PDB entry 6GIN | X-ray diffraction, 2.20 A resolution | chains A and B

[Chain A (and B)]
Name: Activin receptor type-1
Organism: Homo sapiens
Notes: EC 2.7.11.30; chain B of this document is another copy of the same molecule, construct and numbering; everything in this record applies to it too
UniProt: Q04771 (ACVR1_HUMAN); residue numbers follow UniProt; this construct covers 201-499
Sequence (301 residues; each row starts with the number of its first residue):
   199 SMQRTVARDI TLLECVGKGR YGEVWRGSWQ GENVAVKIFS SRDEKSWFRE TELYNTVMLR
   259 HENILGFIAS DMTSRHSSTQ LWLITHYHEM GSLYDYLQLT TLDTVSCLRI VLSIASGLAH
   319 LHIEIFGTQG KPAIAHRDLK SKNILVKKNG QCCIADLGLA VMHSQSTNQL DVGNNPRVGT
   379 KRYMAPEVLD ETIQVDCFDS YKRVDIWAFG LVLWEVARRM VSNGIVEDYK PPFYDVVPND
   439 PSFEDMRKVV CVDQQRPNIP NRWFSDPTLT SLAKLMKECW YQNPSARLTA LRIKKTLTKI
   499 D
Disordered / not traced: 199-203
Construct notes: expression tag (199-200); engineered mutation Asp-207 (Gln in Q04771)
Swiss-Prot annotation at these positions:
  - active site: Asp-336 (Proton acceptor)
  - binding site (ATP): Val-214 to Val-222, Lys-235
  - natural variant: Arg-202 (R202I: In FOP), Arg-206 (R206H: In FOP), Gly-328 (G328E: In FOP; G328R: In FOP; G328W: In FOP), Gly-356 (G356D: In FOP), Arg-375 (R375P: In FOP)
  - mutagenesis: Thr-203 (T203V: Almost complete loss of alcaline phosphatase induction; in association with A-325), Gly-325 (G325A: Almost complete loss of alcaline phosphatase induction; in association with V-203)
Ligand contacts: IR2 (3-(4-morpholin-4-ylphenyl)-6-quinolin-4-yl-quinazolin-4-one): Val-214, Val-222, Ala-233, Lys-235, Leu-263, Leu-281, Thr-283, His-284, Tyr-285, His-286, Glu-287, Met-288, Gly-289, Ser-290, Asp-293, Leu-297, Lys-340, Asn-341, Leu-343, Ala-353, Asp-354
What the authors report for this chain:
  - binding site for IR2: Val-214, Lys-235, His-286

[How chain A and chain B interact]
Pairs across the interface (20; chain A residue first):
  Ile-321(A) / Phe-324(B)  hydrophobic
  Phe-324(A) / Ile-321(B)  hydrophobic
  Phe-324(A) / Leu-489(B)  hydrophobic
  Gln-363(A) / Ile-321(B)
  Gln-363(A) / Thr-487(B)
  Ser-364(A) / Thr-487(B)  hydrogen bond (backbone-side chain)
  Ser-364(A) / Leu-489(B)
  Ser-364(A) / Arg-490(B)  hydrogen bond
  Ser-364(A) / Lys-493(B)
  Thr-365(A) / Arg-490(B)  hydrogen bond
  Asn-366(A) / Ser-483(B)  hydrogen bond (side chain-backbone)
  Asn-366(A) / Ala-484(B)
  Asn-366(A) / Arg-485(B)
  Ser-483(A) / Asn-366(B)
  Thr-487(A) / Gln-363(B)  hydrogen bond (side chain-backbone)
  Thr-487(A) / Ser-364(B)
  Leu-489(A) / Phe-324(B)  hydrophobic
  Leu-489(A) / Gln-363(B)
  Arg-490(A) / Ser-364(B)  hydrogen bond
  Lys-493(A) / Ser-364(B)
Interface residues without a listed pair, chain A (12 interface residues in all): Arg-485
Interface residues without a listed pair, chain B (13 interface residues in all): Thr-365

[Overview]
12 residues of chain A face 13 of chain B across their interface; the contacts include 6 hydrogen bonds. Polar
contacts include Ser-364(A)/Thr-487(B), Ser-364(A)/Arg-490(B) and Thr-365(A)/Arg-490(B). Ligands of chain A:
compound IR2. From the paper: a binding site for IR2 at Val-214(A), Lys-235(A) and His-286(A).
Both chains are Activin receptor type-1 (Homo sapiens). Entry 6GIN (Crystal structure of the ACVR1 (ALK2)
kinase in complex with an Quinazolinone based ALK2 inhibitor with ...) was determined by X-ray diffraction,
deposited together with 6GI6 and 6GIP.
